PDB entry 1H8H | X-ray diffraction, 2.90 A resolution | chains A and D of the 7 polymer chains in the assembly

Chain A:
Protein: Bovine mitochondrial F1-atpase
Source organism: Bos taurus
Notes: EC 3.6.1.34
UniProt: P19483 (ATP0_BOVIN); residues 1-510 here correspond to UniProt positions 44-553 (UniProt number = residue number + 43)
Amino-acid sequence (510 residues; each row starts with the number of its first residue):
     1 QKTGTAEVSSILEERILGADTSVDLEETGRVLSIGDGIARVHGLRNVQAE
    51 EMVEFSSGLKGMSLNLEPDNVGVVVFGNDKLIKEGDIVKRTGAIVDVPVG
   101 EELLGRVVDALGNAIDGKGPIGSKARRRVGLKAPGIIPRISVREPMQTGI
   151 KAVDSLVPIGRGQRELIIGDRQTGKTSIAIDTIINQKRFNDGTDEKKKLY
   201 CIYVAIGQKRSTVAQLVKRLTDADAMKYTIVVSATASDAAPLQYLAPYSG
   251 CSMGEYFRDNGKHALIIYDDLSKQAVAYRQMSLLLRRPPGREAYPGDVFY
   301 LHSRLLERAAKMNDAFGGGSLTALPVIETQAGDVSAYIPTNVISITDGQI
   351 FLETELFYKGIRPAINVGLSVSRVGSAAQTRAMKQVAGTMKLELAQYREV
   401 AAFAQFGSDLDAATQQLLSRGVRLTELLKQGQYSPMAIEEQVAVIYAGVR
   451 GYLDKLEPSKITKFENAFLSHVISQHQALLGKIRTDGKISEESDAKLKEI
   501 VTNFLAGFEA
Not modelled in the structure: 1-23
Sequence notes: engineered mutation Gly481 (Ser524 in P19483)
Swiss-Prot annotation at these positions:
  - binding site (ATP): Gln172, Gly174, Lys175, Thr176, Ser177, Gln430, Gln432
  - binding site (Mg(2+)): Thr176, Asp269
  - site: Ser370 (Required for activity)
  - modified residue: Gln1 (Pyrrolidone carboxylic acid), Ser10 (Phosphoserine), Ser22 (Phosphoserine), Ser33 (Phosphoserine), Ser63 (Phosphoserine), Lys80 (N6-acetyllysine), Lys83 (N6-acetyllysine), Lys89 (N6-acetyllysine), Thr91 (Phosphothreonine), Lys118 (N6-acetyllysine), Ser123 (Phosphoserine), Lys124 (N6-acetyllysine), Ser141 (Phosphoserine), Arg161 (Omega-N-methylarginine), Lys187 (N6-acetyllysine), Lys196 (N6-acetyllysine), Lys197 (N6-acetyllysine), Lys218 (N6-acetyllysine), Lys262 (N6-acetyllysine), Lys384 (N6-acetyllysine) and 6 more in UniProt
  - glycosylation: Ser33 (O-linked (GlcNAc) serine)
Metal / ion sites: Mg2+: Thr176 (together with ATP)
Small-molecule neighbours: ATP (adenosine-5'-triphosphate): Asp170, Arg171, Gln172, Thr173, Gly174, Lys175, Thr176, Ser177, Phe357, Arg362, Pro363, Gln430, Gly431, Gln432

Chain D:
Protein: Bovine mitochondrial F1-atpase
Source organism: Bos taurus
Notes: EC 3.6.1.34
UniProt: P00829 (ATPB_BOVIN); the author numbering skips numbers that UniProt does not, so the offset changes along the chain: -4 to -1 = UniProt 47-50; 1-478 = UniProt 51-528
Amino-acid sequence (482 residues; numbered -4 to 478; 1 number in that range is skipped by the numbering (no residue carries it; nothing is unmodelled there); the number before each row is that of its first residue; numbers below 1 keep their minus sign (Ala-4 is residue -4)):
    -4 AAQA
     1 SPSPKAGATTGRIVAVIGAVVDVQFDEGLPPILNALEVQGRETRLVLEVA
    51 QHLGESTVRTIAMDGTEGLVRGQKVLDSGAPIRIPVGPETLGRIMNVIGE
   101 PIDERGPIKTKQFAAIHAEAPEFVEMSVEQEILVTGIKVVDLLAPYAKGG
   151 KIGLFGGAGVGKTVLIMELINNVAKAHGGYSVFAGVGERTREGNDLYHEM
   201 IESGVINLKDATSKVALVYGQMNEPPGARARVALTGLTVAEYFRDQEGQD
   251 VLLFIDNIFRFTQAGSEVSALLGRIPSAVGYQPTLATDMGTMQERITTTK
   301 KGSITSVQAIYVPADDLTDPAPATTFAHLDATTVLSRAIAELGIYPAVDP
   351 LDSTSRIMDPNIVGSEHYDVARGVQKILQDYKSLQDIIAILGMDELSEED
   401 KLTVSRARKIQRFLSQPFQVAEVFTGHLGKLVPLKETIKGFQQILAGEYD
   451 HLPEQAFYMVGPIEEAVAKADKLAEEHS
Not modelled in the structure: -4 to -1, 1-8, 476-478
Swiss-Prot annotation at these positions:
  - binding site (ADP): Gly159, Val160, Gly161, Lys162, Thr163, Val164
  - binding site (ATP): Gly159, Gly161, Lys162, Thr163, Val164, Arg189
  - binding site (phosphate): Gly159, Val160, Gly161, Lys162, Thr163
  - binding site (Mg(2+)): Thr163, Glu188
  - modified residue: Lys74 (N6-acetyllysine), Lys111 (N6-acetyllysine), Lys148 (N6-acetyllysine), Lys209 (N6-acetyllysine), Lys214 (N6-acetyllysine), Thr262 (Phosphothreonine), Ser365 (Phosphoserine), Lys376 (N6-acetyllysine), Ser383 (Phosphoserine), Lys430 (N6-acetyllysine), Lys435 (N6-acetyllysine), Lys472 (N6-acetyllysine)
  - glycosylation: Ser56 (O-linked (GlcNAc) serine)
Metal / ion sites: Mg2+: Thr163 (together with ADP)
Small-molecule neighbours: ADP (adenosine-5'-diphosphate): Gly157, Ala158, Gly159, Val160, Gly161, Lys162, Thr163, Val164, Tyr345, Phe418, Ala421, Phe424, Thr425

Chain A / chain D interface:
Residue-residue contacts (98; chain A residue first):
  Leu32(A) with Gly54(D)
  Ser33(A) with His52(D); Leu53(D)
  Ile34(A) with Ile32(D); Gln51(D); His52(D), hydrogen bond (backbone-backbone)
  Asp36(A) with Gln51(D), hydrogen bond; Arg274(D), salt bridge
  Asn78(A) with Glu119(D)
  Lys80(A) with Pro31(D); Ile32(D)
  Lys83(A) with Leu29(D), hydrogen bond (side chain-backbone); Pro31(D); His52(D)
  Glu84(A) with Leu29(D); His52(D), hydrogen bond (backbone-side chain); Gly54(D); Glu55(D), hydrogen bond (side chain-backbone); Ser56(D), hydrogen bond (side chain-backbone)
  Val107(A) with Phe123(D), hydrophobic
  Ile115(A) with Phe123(D); Val124(D)
  Asp116(A) with Val124(D)
  Gly117(A) with Val124(D)
  Arg171(A) with Leu317(D); Phe326(D); Asp352(D), salt bridge
  Gln172(A) with Thr354(D), hydrogen bond
  Lys209(A) with Glu294(D); Ala327(D); His328(D), hydrogen bond (side chain-backbone); Leu329(D), hydrogen bond (side chain-backbone); Asp330(D), salt bridge; Arg356(D)
  Arg210(A) with Ala120(D); Pro121(D), hydrogen bond (side chain-backbone); Glu122(D); Phe123(D); Met126(D); Glu294(D), hydrogen bond (backbone-side chain)
  Ser211(A) with Met126(D); Thr297(D)
  Thr212(A) with Arg356(D), hydrogen bond
  Val213(A) with Phe123(D), hydrophobic
  Ala214(A) with Phe123(D); Met126(D), hydrophobic; Val128(D)
  Gln215(A) with Val128(D), hydrogen bond (side chain-backbone); Gln130(D)
  Lys218(A) with Val128(D)
  Ala236(A) with Gly290(D); Glu294(D); His328(D)
  Ser237(A) with Ala120(D); Gly290(D); Thr291(D); Glu294(D)
  Val276(A) with Ala286(D), hydrophobic
  Arg279(A) with Ser277(D), hydrogen bond; Ala278(D)
  Gln280(A) with Pro283(D); Thr284(D); Thr287(D), hydrogen bond
  Leu283(A) with Ile275(D), hydrophobic; Pro276(D); Ser277(D); Pro283(D), hydrophobic
  Leu284(A) with Arg274(D); Thr284(D)
  Arg286(A) with Gly273(D), hydrogen bond (side chain-backbone); Ile275(D)
  Arg287(A) with Ile275(D)
  Pro289(A) with Ile275(D), hydrophobic
  Glu292(A) with Ala278(D)
  Ala293(A) with Ser277(D); Ala278(D)
  Gln330(A) with Thr318(D); Ala323(D)
  Ala331(A) with Thr318(D)
  Glu355(A) with Gln379(D)
  Phe357(A) with Arg372(D)
  Tyr358(A) with Leu351(D); Ser353(D); Thr354(D); Gln375(D); Lys376(D), hydrogen bond (backbone-backbone); Gln379(D)
  Lys359(A) with Lys376(D); Gln379(D); Asp380(D)
  Arg362(A) with Arg372(D)
  Gln405(A) with Leu384(D); Glu395(D); Asp400(D)
  Phe406(A) with Ile387(D), hydrophobic; Ile388(D), hydrophobic; Glu395(D)
  Ser408(A) with Glu395(D), hydrogen bond
Also at the interface, not in a pair above, chain A (51 interface residues in all): Gly35, Asp79, Ile82, Gln208, Val217, Thr235, Ala240
Also at the interface, not in a pair above, chain D (64 interface residues in all): Leu33, Thr57, Ser127, Lys151, Tyr368, Ser383, Leu391, Gly392, Leu396

In short:
51 residues of chain A face 64 of chain D across their interface; the contacts include 18 hydrogen bonds and 3
salt bridges. Polar contacts include Asp36(A)-Arg274(D), Arg171(A)-Asp352(D) and Lys209(A)-Asp330(D). Ligands
of chain A: ATP. Ligands of chain D: ADP.
Here chain A is Bovine mitochondrial F1-atpase and chain D is Bovine mitochondrial F1-atpase, both from Bos
taurus. Entry 1H8H (Bovine mitochondrial F1-ATPase crystallised in the presence of 5mm AMPPNP) was determined
by X-ray diffraction.
